5F38 - chains B and C of the 4 polymer chains in the assembly; structure by X-ray diffraction, 1.90 A resolution.

== Chain B ==
Molecule: Acetyl-CoA acetyltransferase
Organism: Escherichia coli K-12
Notes: EC 2.3.1.9
UniProt: P76461 (ATOB_ECOLI); residue numbers follow UniProt; this construct covers 1-393
Amino-acid sequence (393 residues; each row starts with the number of its first residue):
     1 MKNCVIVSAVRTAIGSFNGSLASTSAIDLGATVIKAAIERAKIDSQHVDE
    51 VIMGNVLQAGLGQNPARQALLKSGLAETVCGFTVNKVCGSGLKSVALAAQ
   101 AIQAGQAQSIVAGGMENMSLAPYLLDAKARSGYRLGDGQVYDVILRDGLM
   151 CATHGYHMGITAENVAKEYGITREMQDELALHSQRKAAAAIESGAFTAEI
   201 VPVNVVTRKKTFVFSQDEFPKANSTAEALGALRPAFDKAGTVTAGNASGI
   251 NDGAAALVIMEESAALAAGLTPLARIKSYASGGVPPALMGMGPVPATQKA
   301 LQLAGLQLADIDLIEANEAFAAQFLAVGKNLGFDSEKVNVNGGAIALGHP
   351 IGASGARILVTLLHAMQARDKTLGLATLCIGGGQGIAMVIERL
Disordered / not traced: 209
Modified positions: Lys86 (N-dimethyl-lysine; MLY); Cys88 (S-oxy cysteine; CSX)
Residues lining bound ligands: coenzyme A (COZ): Cys88, Leu149, His157, Met158, Gln184, Lys221, Ser224, Ala228, Leu229, Leu232, Ala235, Phe236, Thr243, Ala244, Gly245, Ala247, Ser248, Gly249, Ile250, Met289, Ala319, Phe320, His349, Ile351, Cys379
Swiss-Prot annotation at these positions:
  - active site: Cys88 (Acyl-thioester intermediate), His349 (Proton acceptor), Cys379 (Proton acceptor)

== Chain C ==
Molecule: Acetyl-CoA acetyltransferase
Organism: Escherichia coli K-12
Notes: EC 2.3.1.9
UniProt: P76461 (ATOB_ECOLI); the construct lacks a stretch of the UniProt sequence, so the offset changes along the chain: 1-207 = UniProt 1-207; 208-390 = UniProt 211-393
Amino-acid sequence (395 residues; each row starts with the number of its first residue; a row labelled like 207A-207C holds insertion residues (207A, then the next letters in order); numbers below 1 keep their minus sign (Ala-1 is residue -1)):
    -1 ASMKNCVIVSAVRTAIGSFNGSLASTSAIDLGATVIKAAIERAKIDSQHV
    49 DEVIMGNVLQAGLGQNPARQALLKSGLAETVCGFTVNKVCGSGLKSVALA
    99 AQAIQAGQAQSIVAGGMENMSLAPYLLDAKARSGYRLGDGQVYDVILRDG
   149 LMCATHGYHMGITAENVAKEYGITREMQDELALHSQRKAAAAIESGAFTA
   199 EIVPVNVVT
207A-207C RKK
   208 TFVFSQDEFPKANSTAEALGALRPAFDKAGTVTAGNASGINDGAAALVIM
   258 EESAALAAGLTPLARIKSYASGGVPPALMGMGPVPATQKALQLAGLQLAD
   308 IDLIEANEAFAAQFLAVGKNLGFDSEKVNVNGGAIALGHPIGASGARILV
   358 TLLHAMQARDKTLGLATLCIGGGQGIAMVIERL
Disordered / not traced: 207A-207C
Modified positions: Lys86 (N-dimethyl-lysine; MLY); Cys88 (S-oxy cysteine; CSX)
Differences from the reference sequence: expression tag (-1 to 0)
Residues lining bound ligands: 5UG ([(3S)-2,2-dimethyl-3-oxidanyl-4-oxidanylidene-4-[[3-oxidanylidene-3-(2-sulfanylethylamino)propyl]amino]butyl] phosphono hydrogen phosphate): Cys88, Leu149, His157, Met158, Ala232, Phe233, Thr240, Ala241, Ala244, Ser245, Gly246, Ile247, Met286, Ala316, Phe317, His346, Ile348, Cys376
Swiss-Prot annotation at these positions:
  - active site: Cys88 (Acyl-thioester intermediate), His346 (Proton acceptor), Cys376 (Proton acceptor)

== How chain B and chain C interact ==
Pairs across the interface (29):
  Phe17(B) with Arg134(C)
  Tyr123(B) with Tyr133(C); Arg134(C); Leu135(C); Gly136(C), hydrogen bond (side chain-backbone)
  Tyr133(B) with Tyr123(C)
  Arg134(B) with Phe17(C)
  Leu135(B) with Tyr123(C); Asp142(C)
  Gly136(B) with Tyr123(C), hydrogen bond (backbone-side chain); Asp142(C), hydrogen bond (backbone-side chain); Leu145(C)
  Asp137(B) with Val140(C); Tyr141(C); Asp142(C), hydrogen bond (side chain-backbone)
  Gly138(B) with Gln139(C); Val140(C), hydrogen bond (backbone-backbone)
  Gln139(B) with Gly138(C); Val140(C)
  Val140(B) with Asp137(C); Gly138(C), hydrogen bond (backbone-backbone); Gln139(C); Val140(C), hydrophobic
  Tyr141(B) with Asp137(C)
  Asp142(B) with Leu135(C); Gly136(C), hydrogen bond (side chain-backbone); Asp137(C), hydrogen bond (backbone-side chain)
  Leu145(B) with Gly136(C)
  Ile250(B) with Leu135(C), hydrophobic
Also at the interface, not in a pair above, chain B (15 interface residues in all): Ile144
Also at the interface, not in a pair above, chain C (15 interface residues in all): Leu125, Ile247

== Overview ==
Chain B and chain C each contribute 15 residues to their interface, with 8 hydrogen bonds. Polar pairs include
Tyr123(B)-Gly136(C), Gly136(B)-Tyr123(C) and Gly136(B)-Asp142(C). Ligands of chain B: coenzyme A. Bound to
chain C: compound 5UG.
Here chain B is Acetyl-CoA acetyltransferase and chain C is Acetyl-CoA acetyltransferase, both from
Escherichia coli K-12. Entry 5F38 (X-ray crystal structure of a thiolase from Escherichia coli at 1.8 A
resolution) was determined by X-ray diffraction together with 5F0V from the same study.
